PDB entry 6TKF | X-ray diffraction, 2.18 A resolution | chains HHH and LLL

# Chain HHH
Protein: ChiLob 7/4 H2 Heavy chain C225S
From: Homo sapiens
Amino-acid sequence (231 residues; row label = number of the first residue in the row):
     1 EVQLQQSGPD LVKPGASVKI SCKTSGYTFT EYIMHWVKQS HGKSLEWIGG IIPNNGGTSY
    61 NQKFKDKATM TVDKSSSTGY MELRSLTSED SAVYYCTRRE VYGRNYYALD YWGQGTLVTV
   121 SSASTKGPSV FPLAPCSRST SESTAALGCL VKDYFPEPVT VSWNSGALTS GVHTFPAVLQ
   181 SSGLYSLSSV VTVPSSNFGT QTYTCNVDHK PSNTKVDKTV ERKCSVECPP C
Disordered / not traced: 103-105, 137-141, 225-231
Disulfide bonds: Cys22-Cys96, Cys136-Cys224, Cys149-Cys205

# Chain LLL
Protein: ChiLob 7/4 H2 Kappa light chain C214S
From: Homo sapiens
Amino-acid sequence (214 residues; row label = number of the first residue in the row):
     1 DIQMTQTTSS LSASLGDRVT ITCSASQGIN NYLNWYQQKP DGTVKLLIYY TSSLHSGVPS
    61 RFSGSGSGTD YSLTISNLEP EDIATYYCQQ YSNLPYTFGG GTKLEIKRTV AAPSVFIFPP
   121 SDEQLKSGTA SVVCLLNNFY PREAKVQWKV DNALQSGNSQ ESVTEQDSKD STYSLSSTLT
   181 LSKADYEKHK VYACEVTHQG LSSPVTKSFN RGES
Disordered / not traced: 213-214
Disulfide bonds: Cys23-Cys88, Cys134-Cys194

# Interface between chain HHH and chain LLL
Contacting residue pairs (69):
  His35(HHH) - Tyr96(LLL)
  Gln39(HHH) - Gln38(LLL)  hydrogen bond
  Gln39(HHH) - Tyr87(LLL)  hydrogen bond
  Lys43(HHH) - Tyr87(LLL)
  Ser44(HHH) - Tyr87(LLL)
  Ser44(HHH) - Gly99(LLL)  hydrogen bond (side chain-backbone)
  Ser44(HHH) - Gly100(LLL)
  Leu45(HHH) - Tyr87(LLL)  hydrophobic
  Leu45(HHH) - Phe98(LLL)
  Trp47(HHH) - Pro95(LLL)  hydrophobic
  Trp47(HHH) - Tyr96(LLL)
  Trp47(HHH) - Phe98(LLL)
  Ser59(HHH) - Leu94(LLL)
  Asn61(HHH) - Pro95(LLL)
  Tyr95(HHH) - Gln38(LLL)  hydrogen bond
  Tyr95(HHH) - Gly42(LLL)  hydrogen bond (side chain-backbone)
  Tyr102(HHH) - Tyr49(LLL)
  Tyr102(HHH) - His55(LLL)  hydrogen bond
  Tyr106(HHH) - Tyr91(LLL)
  Tyr107(HHH) - Asn34(LLL)  hydrogen bond (backbone-side chain)
  Tyr107(HHH) - Tyr91(LLL)
  Ala108(HHH) - Asn34(LLL)
  Ala108(HHH) - Tyr36(LLL)
  Ala108(HHH) - Leu46(LLL)  hydrophobic
  Ala108(HHH) - Tyr49(LLL)  hydrophobic
  Leu109(HHH) - Tyr36(LLL)  hydrogen bond (backbone-side chain)
  Leu109(HHH) - Leu46(LLL)
  Asp110(HHH) - Leu46(LLL)
  Asp110(HHH) - His55(LLL)
  Trp112(HHH) - Tyr36(LLL)
  Trp112(HHH) - Val44(LLL)  hydrophobic
  Phe131(HHH) - Ser121(LLL)
  Phe131(HHH) - Glu123(LLL)
  Phe131(HHH) - Gln124(LLL)
  Pro132(HHH) - Ser121(LLL)
  Leu133(HHH) - Phe118(LLL)
  Leu133(HHH) - Val133(LLL)  hydrophobic
  Ala134(HHH) - Phe118(LLL)
  Ala134(HHH) - Pro119(LLL)
  Pro135(HHH) - Phe118(LLL)
  Cys136(HHH) - Pro119(LLL)
  Cys136(HHH) - Phe209(LLL)  hydrophobic
  Cys136(HHH) - Asn210(LLL)
  Thr144(HHH) - Phe116(LLL)
  Ala146(HHH) - Phe116(LLL)  hydrophobic
  Ala146(HHH) - Phe118(LLL)
  Leu147(HHH) - Phe118(LLL)  hydrophobic
  Leu150(HHH) - Ser131(LLL)
  Lys152(HHH) - Gln124(LLL)
  Lys152(HHH) - Ser131(LLL)
  His173(HHH) - Asn137(LLL)
  His173(HHH) - Asn138(LLL)  hydrogen bond
  His173(HHH) - Ser174(LLL)  hydrogen bond
  Phe175(HHH) - Leu135(LLL)  hydrophobic
  Phe175(HHH) - Ser162(LLL)
  Phe175(HHH) - Thr164(LLL)
  Phe175(HHH) - Ser174(LLL)
  Phe175(HHH) - Leu175(LLL)
  Phe175(HHH) - Ser176(LLL)
  Pro176(HHH) - Ser162(LLL)  hydrogen bond (backbone-side chain)
  Pro176(HHH) - Val163(LLL)
  Val178(HHH) - Gln160(LLL)
  Val178(HHH) - Glu161(LLL)
  Val178(HHH) - Ser162(LLL)
  Leu179(HHH) - Gln160(LLL)  hydrogen bond (backbone-side chain)
  Gln180(HHH) - Gln160(LLL)
  Val190(HHH) - Leu135(LLL)  hydrophobic
  Thr192(HHH) - Asn137(LLL)
  Lys218(HHH) - Glu123(LLL)  salt bridge
Other interface residues (no listed pair), chain HHH (43 interface residues in all): Val37, Glu46, Lys63, Val130, Ala145, Thr174, Ser188
Other interface residues (no listed pair), chain LLL (42 interface residues in all): Asp1, Tyr50, Ile117, Thr129, Asp167

# Overview
43 residues of chain HHH and 42 residues of chain LLL are in contact; the contacts include 12 hydrogen bonds
and 1 salt bridge. Among the polar pairs are Lys218(HHH)-Glu123(LLL), Gln39(HHH)-Gln38(LLL) and
Gln39(HHH)-Tyr87(LLL).
Chain HHH is ChiLob 7/4 H2 Heavy chain C225S and chain LLL is ChiLob 7/4 H2 Kappa light chain C214S, both from
Homo sapiens; the structure, ChiLob 7/4 H2 HC-C225S KappaLC-C214S F(ab')2, was determined by X-ray diffraction
together with 6TKB, 6TKC, 6TKD and 6TKE from the same study.
